5NPI - chains A and B of the 4 polymer chains in the assembly; structure by X-ray diffraction, 2.00 A resolution.

# Chain A (and B)
Molecule: Single chain variable fragment of the non-neutralizing antibody DAO5
From: Mus musculus
Notes: antibody fragment or engineered binder; chain B of this document is another copy of the same molecule, construct and numbering; everything in this record applies to it too
Amino-acid sequence (288 residues; each row starts with the number of its first residue; numbers below 1 keep their minus sign (Ala-2 is residue -2)):
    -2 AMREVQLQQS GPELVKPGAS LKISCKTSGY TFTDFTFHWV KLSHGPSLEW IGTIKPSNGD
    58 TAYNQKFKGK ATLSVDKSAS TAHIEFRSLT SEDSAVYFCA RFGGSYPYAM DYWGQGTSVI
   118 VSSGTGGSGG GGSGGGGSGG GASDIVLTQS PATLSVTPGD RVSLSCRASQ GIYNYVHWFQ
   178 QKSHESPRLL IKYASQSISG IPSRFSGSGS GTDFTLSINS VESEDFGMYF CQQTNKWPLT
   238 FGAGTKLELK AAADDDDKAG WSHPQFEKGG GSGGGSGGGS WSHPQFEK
Disordered / not traced: -2 to 0, 123-138, 249-285 (chain B: -2 to 0, 123-137, 249-285)
Disulfides: Cys22-Cys96, Cys163-Cys228

# How chain A and chain B interact
Residue-residue contacts (49; chain A residue first):
  Gly8(A) - His181(B)
  Pro9(A) - Ser115(B)
  Pro9(A) - His181(B)  hydrogen bond (backbone-side chain)
  Glu10(A) - His181(B)  salt bridge
  Leu11(A) - Leu39(B)
  Leu11(A) - Ser40(B)
  Leu11(A) - His41(B)
  Leu11(A) - Ala92(B)  hydrophobic
  Leu11(A) - Val93(B)
  Val12(A) - His41(B)
  Lys13(A) - His41(B)
  Leu39(A) - Leu11(B)
  Ser40(A) - Leu11(B)
  Ser40(A) - Ser119(B)
  Ser40(A) - Thr122(B)
  His41(A) - Leu11(B)
  His41(A) - Val12(B)
  His41(A) - Lys13(B)
  His41(A) - Ser119(B)  hydrogen bond (backbone-side chain)
  His41(A) - Gly121(B)
  Glu46(A) - Thr122(B)
  Lys63(A) - Thr122(B)
  Ser88(A) - Ser120(B)
  Glu89(A) - Ser120(B)
  Ser91(A) - Ile117(B)
  Ala92(A) - Leu11(B)  hydrophobic
  Ala92(A) - Ile117(B)
  Val93(A) - Leu11(B)
  Ser115(A) - Pro9(B)
  Ser115(A) - Ser115(B)
  Ser115(A) - Ile117(B)
  Val116(A) - Ile117(B)
  Ile117(A) - Ser91(B)
  Ile117(A) - Ala92(B)
  Ile117(A) - Ser115(B)
  Ile117(A) - Val116(B)
  Ile117(A) - Ile117(B)  hydrophobic
  Ser119(A) - Ser40(B)
  Ser119(A) - His41(B)  hydrogen bond (side chain-backbone)
  Ser120(A) - Ser88(B)
  Ser120(A) - Glu89(B)
  Gly121(A) - Ser40(B)
  Gly121(A) - His41(B)
  Thr122(A) - Ser40(B)
  Thr122(A) - Glu46(B)
  Thr122(A) - Lys63(B)
  His181(A) - Gly8(B)
  His181(A) - Pro9(B)  hydrogen bond (side chain-backbone)
  His181(A) - Glu10(B)  salt bridge
Also at the interface, not in a pair above, chain A (26 interface residues in all): Pro14, Ser44
Also at the interface, not in a pair above, chain B (26 interface residues in all): Pro14, Ser44

# Summary
Chain A and chain B each contribute 26 residues to their interface, with 4 hydrogen bonds and 2 salt bridges.
Polar contacts include Glu10(A)-His181(B), Pro9(A)-His181(B) and His41(A)-Ser119(B).
Chain A and chain B are both Single chain variable fragment of the non-neutralizing antibody DAO5 (Mus
musculus); the structure, Structure of the Hepatitis C virus strain J4 glycoprotein E2 antigenic region
532-540 bound to the ..., was determined by X-ray diffraction together with 5NPH and 5NPJ from the same study.
